Entry 2NQ8 (X-ray diffraction, 2.50 A resolution); this record covers chains A and C of the 4 polymer chains in the assembly.

== Chain A ==
Name: Enoyl-acyl carrier reductase
Source organism: Plasmodium falciparum
UniProtKB: Q9BH77 (Q9BH77_PLAFA); numbering as in UniProt (aligned over 97-325)
Sequence (229 residues; row label = number of the first residue in the row):
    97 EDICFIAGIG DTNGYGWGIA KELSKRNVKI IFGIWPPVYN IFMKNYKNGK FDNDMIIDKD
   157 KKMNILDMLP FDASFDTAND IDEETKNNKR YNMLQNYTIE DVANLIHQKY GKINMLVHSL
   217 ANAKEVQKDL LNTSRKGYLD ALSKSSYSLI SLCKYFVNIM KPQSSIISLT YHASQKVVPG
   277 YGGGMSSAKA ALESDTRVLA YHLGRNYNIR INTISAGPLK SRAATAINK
Small-molecule neighbours: ZID (isonicotinic-acetyl-nicotinamide-adenine dinucleotide): Gly104, Ile105, Gly106, Asp107, Gly110, Tyr111, Gly112, Trp131, Phe167, Asp168, Ala169, Ser170, Ser215, Leu216, Ala217, Asn218, Lys240, Leu265, Thr266, Tyr267, Tyr277, Lys285, Ala312, Gly313, Pro314, Leu315, Ser317, Arg318, Ala319, Ala320

== Chain C ==
Name: Enoyl-acyl carrier reductase
Source organism: Plasmodium falciparum
UniProtKB: Q9BH77 (Q9BH77_PLAFA); residue numbers follow UniProt; this construct covers 366-425
Sequence (60 residues; row label = number of the first residue in the row):
   366 YTFIDYAIEY SEKYAPLRQK LLSTDIGSVA SFLLSRESRA ITGQTIYVDN GLNIMFLPDD
Small-molecule neighbours: ZID (isonicotinic-acetyl-nicotinamide-adenine dinucleotide): Phe368, Ile369, Ala372

== Interface between chain A and chain C ==
Residue-residue contacts (79; chain A residue first):
  Gly110(A) - Ser388(C)
  Tyr111(A) - Leu386(C)
  Tyr111(A) - Ser388(C)
  Tyr111(A) - Ile391(C)  hydrophobic
  Gly114(A) - Ser388(C)
  Gly114(A) - Gly392(C)
  Ile115(A) - Gly392(C)
  Ile115(A) - Ala395(C)  hydrophobic
  Glu118(A) - Thr389(C)
  Glu118(A) - Gly392(C)
  Glu118(A) - Ser393(C)
  Leu119(A) - Ser396(C)
  Arg122(A) - Ser396(C)  hydrogen bond
  Arg122(A) - Phe397(C)
  Arg122(A) - Ser400(C)  hydrogen bond
  Met211(A) - Leu399(C)  hydrophobic
  Leu212(A) - Leu399(C)
  Val213(A) - Leu399(C)  hydrophobic
  Gln259(A) - Arg401(C)  hydrogen bond
  Ser261(A) - Leu398(C)  hydrogen bond (side chain-backbone)
  Ser261(A) - Leu399(C)
  Ile262(A) - Leu399(C)
  Ile263(A) - Ala395(C)  hydrophobic
  Ile263(A) - Leu399(C)  hydrophobic
  Leu265(A) - Ile391(C)  hydrophobic
  His268(A) - Tyr412(C)  hydrogen bond
  His268(A) - Asn418(C)
  Gln271(A) - Tyr412(C)
  Val274(A) - Phe368(C)  hydrophobic
  Pro275(A) - Phe368(C)
  Glu289(A) - Thr410(C)
  Thr292(A) - Gly408(C)
  Arg293(A) - Gly408(C)
  Ala296(A) - Thr407(C)
  Ala296(A) - Gly408(C)
  Arg306(A) - Leu398(C)  hydrogen bond (side chain-backbone)
  Arg306(A) - Ser400(C)  hydrogen bond (side chain-backbone)
  Arg306(A) - Ser403(C)  hydrogen bond (side chain-backbone)
  Arg306(A) - Arg404(C)
  Arg306(A) - Ile406(C)  hydrogen bond (side chain-backbone)
  Arg306(A) - Thr407(C)
  Ile307(A) - Thr407(C)  hydrogen bond (backbone-side chain)
  Ile307(A) - Gly408(C)  hydrogen bond (backbone-backbone)
  Asn308(A) - Ile406(C)  hydrogen bond (side chain-backbone)
  Asn308(A) - Thr407(C)  hydrogen bond (side chain-backbone)
  Asn308(A) - Gly408(C)  hydrogen bond (side chain-backbone)
  Asn308(A) - Gln409(C)  hydrogen bond (side chain-backbone)
  Thr309(A) - Gln409(C)  hydrogen bond (backbone-backbone)
  Thr309(A) - Thr410(C)
  Thr309(A) - Ile411(C)  hydrogen bond (backbone-backbone)
  Ile310(A) - Ile391(C)
  Ile310(A) - Ala395(C)  hydrophobic
  Ile310(A) - Ile411(C)
  Ile310(A) - Val413(C)  hydrophobic
  Ser311(A) - Thr410(C)
  Ser311(A) - Ile411(C)  hydrogen bond (backbone-backbone)
  Ser311(A) - Tyr412(C)
  Ser311(A) - Val413(C)  hydrogen bond (backbone-backbone)
  Ala312(A) - Ile391(C)  hydrophobic
  Ala312(A) - Val413(C)
  Gly313(A) - Leu386(C)
  Gly313(A) - Val413(C)  hydrogen bond (backbone-backbone)
  Gly313(A) - Asp414(C)
  Pro314(A) - Ala372(C)
  Pro314(A) - Ile373(C)  hydrophobic
  Pro314(A) - Ser376(C)
  Pro314(A) - Leu386(C)
  Leu315(A) - Ile369(C)
  Leu315(A) - Ser388(C)
  Lys316(A) - Thr367(C)
  Lys316(A) - Ile369(C)
  Lys316(A) - Asp370(C)  salt bridge
  Ala320(A) - Ile369(C)
  Thr321(A) - Thr367(C)
  Thr321(A) - Ile369(C)
  Ile323(A) - Phe368(C)  hydrophobic
  Asn324(A) - Thr367(C)
  Asn324(A) - Phe368(C)
  Lys325(A) - Phe368(C)
Other interface residues (no listed pair), chain A (44 interface residues in all): Cys100, Thr266, Tyr267, Gly276, Tyr277
Other interface residues (no listed pair), chain C (34 interface residues in all): Leu387, Val394

== In short ==
The interface between chain A and chain C involves 44 residues on one side and 34 on the other; the contacts
include 20 hydrogen bonds and 1 salt bridge. Polar contacts include Lys316(A)-Asp370(C), Arg122(A)-Ser396(C)
and Arg122(A)-Ser400(C).
Here chain A is Enoyl-acyl carrier reductase and chain C is Enoyl-acyl carrier reductase, both from Plasmodium
falciparum. Entry 2NQ8 (Malarial enoyl acyl ACP reductase bound with INH-NAD adduct) was determined by X-ray
diffraction, deposited together with 2OL4, 2OOS, 2OP0, 2OP1 and 2FOI.
